6N06 - chains IA and IF of the 39 polymer chains in the assembly; structure by electron microscopy, 3.40 A resolution.

[Chain IA (and IF)]
Molecule: Microcompartments protein
Organism: Haliangium ochraceum DSM 14365
Notes: chain IF of this document is another copy of the same molecule, construct and numbering; everything in this record applies to it too
UniProtKB: D0LID5 (D0LID5_HALO1); residues 1-99 here = UniProt positions 1-99
Amino-acid sequence (99 residues; row label = number of the first residue in the row):
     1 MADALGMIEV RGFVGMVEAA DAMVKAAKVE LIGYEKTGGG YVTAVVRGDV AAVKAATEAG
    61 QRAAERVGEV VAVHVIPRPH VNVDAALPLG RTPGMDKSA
Disordered / not traced: 1, 94-99
UniProt features mapped onto this chain:
  - mutagenesis: Lys-28 (K28A: Forms larger hexamer patches, increases hexamer stacking), Arg-78 (R78A: Forms smaller hexamer patches)

[How chain IA and chain IF interact]
Pairs across the interface - 49 pairs, chain IA then chain IF:
  Leu-5(IA) / Val-17(IF)  hydrophobic
  Met-7(IA) / Phe-13(IF)  hydrophobic
  Met-7(IA) / Val-14(IF)  hydrophobic
  Met-7(IA) / Val-17(IF)  hydrophobic
  Glu-9(IA) / Gly-12(IF)
  Glu-9(IA) / Phe-13(IF)  hydrogen bond (side chain-backbone)
  Glu-9(IA) / Val-14(IF)
  Glu-35(IA) / Phe-13(IF)
  Glu-35(IA) / Tyr-34(IF)  hydrogen bond
  Glu-35(IA) / Lys-36(IF)  salt bridge
  Lys-36(IA) / Lys-36(IF)  hydrogen bond (backbone-side chain)
  Thr-37(IA) / Phe-13(IF)
  Thr-37(IA) / Gly-39(IF)
  Thr-37(IA) / Gly-40(IF)  hydrogen bond (backbone-backbone)
  Thr-37(IA) / Val-42(IF)
  Gly-38(IA) / Gly-39(IF)
  Gly-38(IA) / Gly-40(IF)  hydrogen bond (backbone-backbone)
  Gly-39(IA) / Gly-39(IF)
  Tyr-41(IA) / Arg-11(IF)  hydrogen bond
  Tyr-41(IA) / Gly-40(IF)
  Thr-43(IA) / Phe-13(IF)
  Thr-43(IA) / Val-14(IF)
  Ala-72(IA) / Val-14(IF)  hydrophobic
  Ala-72(IA) / Val-67(IF)
  His-74(IA) / Val-14(IF)
  His-74(IA) / Glu-18(IF)  salt bridge
  His-74(IA) / Val-67(IF)
  Ile-76(IA) / Val-17(IF)  hydrophobic
  Ile-76(IA) / Glu-18(IF)
  Ile-76(IA) / Asp-21(IF)
  Arg-78(IA) / Asp-21(IF)
  Arg-78(IA) / Lys-25(IF)  hydrogen bond (backbone-side chain)
  Pro-79(IA) / Asp-21(IF)
  His-80(IA) / Asp-21(IF)  hydrogen bond (backbone-side chain)
  His-80(IA) / Val-24(IF)
  His-80(IA) / Lys-25(IF)
  Asn-82(IA) / Val-24(IF)
  Asn-82(IA) / Val-29(IF)
  Asn-82(IA) / Glu-30(IF)
  Asn-82(IA) / Leu-31(IF)  hydrogen bond (side chain-backbone)
  Val-83(IA) / Ala-20(IF)
  Val-83(IA) / Asp-21(IF)
  Val-83(IA) / Val-24(IF)  hydrophobic
  Ala-86(IA) / Leu-31(IF)
  Leu-87(IA) / Met-16(IF)  hydrophobic
  Leu-87(IA) / Val-17(IF)  hydrophobic
  Leu-87(IA) / Ala-20(IF)  hydrophobic
  Leu-87(IA) / Tyr-34(IF)  hydrophobic
  Pro-88(IA) / Tyr-34(IF)
Also at the interface, not in a pair above, chain IA (23 interface residues in all): Val-45, Leu-89
Also at the interface, not in a pair above, chain IF (21 interface residues in all): Gly-38

[In short]
23 residues of chain IA and 21 residues of chain IF are in contact; the contacts include 9 hydrogen bonds and
2 salt bridges. Polar pairs include Glu-35(IA)/Lys-36(IF), His-74(IA)/Glu-18(IF) and Glu-9(IA)/Phe-13(IF).
Curated annotation (UniProt) lists 2 mutagenesis sites on chain IA.
Both chains are Microcompartments protein (Haliangium ochraceum DSM 14365). Entry 6N06 (Cryo-EM structure of
the HO BMC shell: BMC-T1 in the assembled shell) was determined by electron microscopy, deposited together
with 6MZU, 6MZV, 6MZX, 6MZY, 6N07, 6N09, 6N0F and 6N0G.
